PDB entry 7TK9 | electron microscopy, 6.00 A resolution (low resolution: residue-level contacts below are approximate; hydrogen-bond / salt-bridge calls are withheld) | chains T and W of the 27 polymer chains in the assembly

Chain T:
Name: ATP synthase subunit a
Source organism: Saccharomyces cerevisiae
UniProt: P00854 (ATP6_YEAST); residues 1-249 here correspond to UniProt positions 11-259 (UniProt number = residue number + 10)
Amino-acid sequence (249 residues; each row starts with the number of its first residue):
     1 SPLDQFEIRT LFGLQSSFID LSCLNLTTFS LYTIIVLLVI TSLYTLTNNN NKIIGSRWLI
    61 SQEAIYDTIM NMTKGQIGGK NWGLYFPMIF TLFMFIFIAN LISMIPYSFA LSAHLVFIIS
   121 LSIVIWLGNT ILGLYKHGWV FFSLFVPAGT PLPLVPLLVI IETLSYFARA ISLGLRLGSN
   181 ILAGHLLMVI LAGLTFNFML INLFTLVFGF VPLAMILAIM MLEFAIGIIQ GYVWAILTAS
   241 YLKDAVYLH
Disordered / not traced: 1-25

Chain W:
Name: ATP synthase subunit f
Source organism: Saccharomyces cerevisiae
UniProt: Q06405 (ATPK_YEAST); residues 1-95 here correspond to UniProt positions 7-101 (UniProt number = residue number + 6)
Amino-acid sequence (95 residues; each row starts with the number of its first residue):
     1 VSTLIPPKVV SSKNIGSAPN AKRIANVVHF YKSLPQGPAP AIKANTRLAR YKAKYFDGDN
    61 ASGKPLWHFA LGIIAFGYSM EYYFHLRHHK GAEEH
Disordered / not traced: 86-95

How chain T and chain W interact:
Residue-residue contacts (12):
  Leu46(T) - Phe56(W)
  Thr47(T) - Phe56(W)
  Thr47(T) - Asp57(W)
  Thr47(T) - Gly58(W)
  Asn48(T) - Ala41(W)
  Asn49(T) - Pro40(W)
  Asn49(T) - Ala41(W)
  Asn50(T) - Ala41(W)
  Ser56(T) - Gly58(W)
  Arg57(T) - Gly58(W)
  Tyr107(T) - Ile73(W)
  Tyr107(T) - Gly77(W)
Other interface residues (no listed pair), chain T (9 interface residues in all): Trp58
Other interface residues (no listed pair), chain W (8 interface residues in all): Asn60

Overview:
The interface between chain T and chain W involves 9 residues on one side and 8 on the other.
Chain T is ATP synthase subunit a and chain W is ATP synthase subunit f, both from Saccharomyces cerevisiae;
the structure, Yeast ATP synthase State 1catalytic(d) with 10 mM ATP backbone model, was determined by
electron microscopy (same publication as 7TJS, 7TJT, 7TJU, 7TJV, 7TJW, 7TJX and 30 further entries).
